PDB entry 8HMD | electron microscopy, 4.70 A resolution (low resolution: residue-level contacts below are approximate; hydrogen-bond / salt-bridge calls are withheld) | chains A and F of the 4 polymer chains in the assembly

# Chain A
Molecule: Intraflagellar transport protein 122 homolog
Source organism: Tetrahymena thermophila
Reference sequence: Q244W3 (Q244W3_TETTS); numbering as in UniProt (aligned over 1-1251)
Chain sequence (1251 residues; row label = number of the first residue in the row):
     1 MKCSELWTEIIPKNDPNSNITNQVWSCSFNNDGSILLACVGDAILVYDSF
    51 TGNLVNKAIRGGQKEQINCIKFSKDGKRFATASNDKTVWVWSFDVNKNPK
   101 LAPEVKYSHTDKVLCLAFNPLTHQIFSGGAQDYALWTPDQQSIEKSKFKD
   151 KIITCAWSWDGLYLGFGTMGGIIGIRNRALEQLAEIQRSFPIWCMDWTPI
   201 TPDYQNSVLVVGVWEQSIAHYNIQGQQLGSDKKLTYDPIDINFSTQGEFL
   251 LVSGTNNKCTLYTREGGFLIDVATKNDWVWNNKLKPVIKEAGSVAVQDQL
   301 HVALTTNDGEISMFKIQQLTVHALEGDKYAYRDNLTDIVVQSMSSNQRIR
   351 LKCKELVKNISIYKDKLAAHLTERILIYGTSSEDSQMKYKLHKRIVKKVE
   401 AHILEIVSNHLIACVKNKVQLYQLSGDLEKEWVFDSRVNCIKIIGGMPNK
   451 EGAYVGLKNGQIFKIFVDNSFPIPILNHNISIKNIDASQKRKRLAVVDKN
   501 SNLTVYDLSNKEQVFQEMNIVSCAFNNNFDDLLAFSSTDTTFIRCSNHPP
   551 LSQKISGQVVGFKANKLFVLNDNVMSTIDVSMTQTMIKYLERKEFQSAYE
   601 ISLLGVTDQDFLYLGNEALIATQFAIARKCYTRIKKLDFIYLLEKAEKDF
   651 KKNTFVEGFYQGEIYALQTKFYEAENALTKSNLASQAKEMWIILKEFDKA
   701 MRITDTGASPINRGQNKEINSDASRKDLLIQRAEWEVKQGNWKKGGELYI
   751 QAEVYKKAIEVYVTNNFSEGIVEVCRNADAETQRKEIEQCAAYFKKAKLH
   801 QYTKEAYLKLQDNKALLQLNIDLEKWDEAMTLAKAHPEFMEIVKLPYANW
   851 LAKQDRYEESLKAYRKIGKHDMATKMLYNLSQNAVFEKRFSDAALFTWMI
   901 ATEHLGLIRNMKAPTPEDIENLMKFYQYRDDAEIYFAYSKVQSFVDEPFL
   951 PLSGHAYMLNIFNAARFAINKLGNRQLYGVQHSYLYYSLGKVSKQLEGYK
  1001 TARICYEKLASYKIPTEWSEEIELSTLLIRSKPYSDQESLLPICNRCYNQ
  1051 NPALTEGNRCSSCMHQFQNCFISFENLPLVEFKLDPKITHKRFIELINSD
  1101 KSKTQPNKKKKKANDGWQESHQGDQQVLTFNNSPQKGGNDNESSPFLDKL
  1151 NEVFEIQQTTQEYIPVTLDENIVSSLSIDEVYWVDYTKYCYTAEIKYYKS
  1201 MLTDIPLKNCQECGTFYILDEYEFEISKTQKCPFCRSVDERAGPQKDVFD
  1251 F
Disordered / not traced: 713-1251

# Chain F
Molecule: Intraflagellar transport protein 43 homolog
Source organism: Tetrahymena thermophila
Reference sequence: Q22NF5 (Q22NF5_TETTS); residues 1-146 here = UniProt positions 1-146
Chain sequence (146 residues; row label = number of the first residue in the row):
     1 MAAKGKQGWGFGGKDQNVKIDTSQQDQKKQNIWEQNNEDLIFVPDLTQEA
    51 QEQEVSKVSAPPNQPTVQVQDINELQKFTKINTLPQTEEGVDLSQLMQIL
   101 SPVEDIKEKDEAWEFLQLKTQIYEIVSNMYGGNELIDDDDEDDENQ

# Chain A / chain F interface
Contacting residue pairs (35):
  Gln347(A) - Asp39(F)
  Arg348(A) - Asp39(F)
  Arg348(A) - Leu40(F)
  Ile349(A) - Asp39(F)
  Arg350(A) - Leu40(F)
  Arg350(A) - Ile41(F)
  Arg350(A) - Phe42(F)
  Arg350(A) - Val43(F)
  Leu351(A) - Val43(F)
  Lys352(A) - Phe42(F)
  Lys352(A) - Val43(F)
  Lys352(A) - Pro44(F)
  Lys352(A) - Asp45(F)
  Cys353(A) - Asp45(F)
  Lys354(A) - Asp45(F)
  Arg374(A) - Glu49(F)
  Arg374(A) - Glu52(F)
  Leu391(A) - Leu46(F)
  Arg394(A) - Gln48(F)
  Arg394(A) - Glu52(F)
  Val396(A) - Glu52(F)
  Val396(A) - Ser56(F)
  Lys416(A) - Asp137(F)
  Lys418(A) - Asn133(F)
  Asp427(A) - Leu116(F)
  Leu428(A) - Thr120(F)
  Glu431(A) - Thr120(F)
  Glu431(A) - Glu124(F)
  Val433(A) - Asn133(F)
  Asp435(A) - Ile136(F)
  Ser436(A) - Asp140(F)
  Arg437(A) - Asp140(F)
  Arg437(A) - Asp142(F)
  Lys458(A) - Asp140(F)
  Lys458(A) - Asn145(F)
Interface residues without a listed pair, chain A (24 interface residues in all): Tyr378, Asn417
Interface residues without a listed pair, chain F (24 interface residues in all): Tyr123, Glu134, Gln146

# In short
Chain A and chain F each contribute 24 residues to their interface.
Chain A is Intraflagellar transport protein 122 homolog and chain F is Intraflagellar transport protein 43
homolog, both from Tetrahymena thermophila; the structure, base module state 2 of Tetrahymena IFT-A, was
determined by electron microscopy (same publication as 8HMC, 8HME and 8HMF).
